PDB entry 7ZXP | electron microscopy, 2.39 A resolution | chains A and K of the 12 polymer chains in the assembly

[Chain A (and K)]
Protein: Gap junction beta-1 protein
Source organism: Homo sapiens
Notes: chain K of this document is another copy of the same molecule, construct and numbering; everything in this record applies to it too
UniProtKB: P08034 (CXB1_HUMAN); residue numbers follow UniProt; this construct covers 1-283
Amino-acid sequence (283 residues; row label = number of the first residue in the row):
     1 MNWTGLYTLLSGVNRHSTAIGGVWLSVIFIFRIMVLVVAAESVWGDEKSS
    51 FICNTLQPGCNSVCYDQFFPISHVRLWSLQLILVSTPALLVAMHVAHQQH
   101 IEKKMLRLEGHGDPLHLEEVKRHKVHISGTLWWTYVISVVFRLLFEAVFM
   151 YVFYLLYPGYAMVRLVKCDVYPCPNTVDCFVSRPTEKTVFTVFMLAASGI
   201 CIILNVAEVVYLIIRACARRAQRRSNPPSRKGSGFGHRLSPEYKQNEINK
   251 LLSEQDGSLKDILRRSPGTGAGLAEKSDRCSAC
Disordered / not traced: 1-15, 108-121, 221-283
Differences from the reference sequence: variant G22 (Arg in P08034)
Curated features (UniProtKB/Swiss-Prot):
  - modified residue (Phosphoserine): S233, S258, S266, S277
Disulfides: C53-C179, C60-C173, C64-C168
Reported in the primary citation:
  - mutagenesis - W3S: unchanged localization
  - disease-associated variants - W3S (citing earlier work)

[How chain A and chain K interact]
Contacting residue pairs (21; chain A residue first):
  N54(A) - T55(K)
  N54(A) - L56(K)  hydrogen bond (side chain-backbone)
  N54(A) - Q57(K)  hydrogen bond
  N54(A) - P174(K)
  T55(A) - N54(K)
  T55(A) - L56(K)
  L56(A) - N54(K)  hydrogen bond (backbone-side chain)
  L56(A) - T55(K)
  L56(A) - L56(K)  hydrophobic
  Q57(A) - N54(K)  hydrogen bond
  K167(A) - N175(K)  hydrogen bond
  P174(A) - N54(K)
  P174(A) - D178(K)
  N175(A) - K167(K)  hydrogen bond
  N175(A) - T176(K)  hydrogen bond (side chain-backbone)
  N175(A) - V177(K)
  N175(A) - D178(K)  hydrogen bond
  T176(A) - N175(K)  hydrogen bond (backbone-side chain)
  V177(A) - N175(K)
  D178(A) - P174(K)
  D178(A) - N175(K)  hydrogen bond
Interface residues without a listed pair, chain A (11 interface residues in all): C53
Interface residues without a listed pair, chain K (11 interface residues in all): C53

[Overview]
The chain A/chain K interface involves 11 residues from each chain; the contacts include 10 hydrogen bonds.
Among the polar pairs are N54(A)-L56(K), N54(A)-Q57(K) and K167(A)-N175(K). The paper reports that W3S of
chain A leaves localization unchanged.
Both chains are Gap junction beta-1 protein (Homo sapiens). Entry 7ZXP (cryo-EM structure of Connexin 32 R22G
mutation gap junction channel) was determined by electron microscopy (same publication as 7ZXM, 7ZXN, 7ZXO,
7ZXQ and 7ZXT).
